6VO0 - chains L and H of the 12 polymer chains in the assembly; structure by electron microscopy, 3.52 A resolution.

[Chain L]
Protein: 43A2 light chain
Organism: Oryctolagus cuniculus
Sequence (113 residues; row label = number of the first residue in the row; a row labelled like 95A-95D holds insertion residues (95A, then the next letters in order)):
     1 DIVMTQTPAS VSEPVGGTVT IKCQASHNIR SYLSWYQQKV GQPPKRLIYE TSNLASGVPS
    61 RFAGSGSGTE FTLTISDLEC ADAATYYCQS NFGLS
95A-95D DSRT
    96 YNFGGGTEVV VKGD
Cystine bridges: Cys23-Cys88

[Chain H]
Protein: 43A2 heavy chain
Organism: Oryctolagus cuniculus
Sequence (120 residues; each row starts with the number of its first residue; a row labelled like 82A-82B holds insertion residues (82A, then the next letters in order)):
     2 RQLVESGGGL VQPEGSLTLT CKASGFSFSR SQYM
   35A C
    36 WVRQAPGKGL EWITCVY
   52A P
    53 DDDTPYYATW AKGRFTISKT SSTTVTLRLT
82A-82B SL
    83 TEADTATYFC ARTSGFGG
100A-100H YSYAAHGV
   101 DLWGPGTLV
Cystine bridges: Cys22-Cys92, Cys35A-Cys50

[Chain L / chain H interface]
Residue-residue contacts (36; chain L residue first):
  Arg30(L) - Tyr100A(H)
  Tyr32(L) - Tyr100A(H)
  Tyr32(L) - Ala100E(H)  hydrophobic
  Tyr36(L) - Gly100G(H)
  Tyr36(L) - Val100H(H)  hydrogen bond (side chain-backbone)
  Gln38(L) - Gln39(H)  hydrogen bond
  Gln38(L) - Leu45(H)
  Pro43(L) - Phe91(H)  hydrophobic
  Pro43(L) - Trp103(H)  hydrophobic
  Pro44(L) - Leu45(H)  hydrophobic
  Pro44(L) - Trp103(H)  hydrogen bond (backbone-side chain)
  Arg46(L) - Ser96(H)
  Arg46(L) - His100F(H)  hydrogen bond (side chain-backbone)
  Arg46(L) - Gly100G(H)
  Arg46(L) - Val100H(H)
  Arg46(L) - Asp101(H)
  Tyr49(L) - His100F(H)
  Glu50(L) - Phe98(H)
  Tyr87(L) - Gln39(H)  hydrogen bond
  Tyr87(L) - Gly44(H)
  Tyr87(L) - Leu45(H)
  Gln89(L) - Gly100G(H)
  Asn91(L) - Ala100D(H)
  Phe92(L) - Tyr100A(H)  hydrogen bond (backbone-side chain)
  Leu94(L) - Tyr100A(H)
  Asp95A(L) - Tyr58(H)
  Arg95C(L) - Tyr34(H)  hydrogen bond
  Arg95C(L) - Tyr58(H)
  Thr95D(L) - Trp47(H)
  Thr95D(L) - Tyr59(H)
  Tyr96(L) - Tyr34(H)
  Tyr96(L) - Trp47(H)
  Tyr96(L) - Cys50(H)  hydrophobic
  Tyr96(L) - Ser100B(H)
  Tyr96(L) - Ala100D(H)
  Phe98(L) - Leu45(H)
Other interface residues (no listed pair), chain L (23 interface residues in all): Ser34, Ser95, Asn97, Gly99
Other interface residues (no listed pair), chain H (22 interface residues in all): Lys43, Gly104

[In short]
Chain L and chain H form an interface of 23 and 22 residues respectively; the contacts include 7 hydrogen
bonds. Polar pairs include Tyr36(L)-Val100H(H), Gln38(L)-Gln39(H) and Pro44(L)-Trp103(H).
Chain L is 43A2 light chain and chain H is 43A2 heavy chain, both from Oryctolagus cuniculus; the structure,
BG505 SOSIP.v5.2 in complex with rabbit Fab 43A2, was determined by electron microscopy.
